4JSY - chains A and B; structure by X-ray diffraction, 2.14 A resolution.

Chain A (and B):
Protein: Metallophosphoesterase
Source organism: Clostridium thermocellum
Notes: EC 2.7.1.78; chain B of this document is another copy of the same molecule, construct and numbering; everything in this record applies to it too
UniProtKB: A3DJ38 (A3DJ38_CLOTH); residue numbers follow UniProt; this construct covers 1-170
Sequence (171 residues; each row starts with the number of its first residue; numbering starts at 0):
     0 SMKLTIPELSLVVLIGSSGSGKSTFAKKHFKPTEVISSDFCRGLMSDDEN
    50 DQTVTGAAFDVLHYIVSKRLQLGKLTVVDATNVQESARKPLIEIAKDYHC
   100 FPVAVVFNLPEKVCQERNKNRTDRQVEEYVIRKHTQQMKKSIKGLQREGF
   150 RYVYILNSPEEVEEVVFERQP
Differences from the reference sequence: expression tag (0); engineered mutation Mse44 (Val in A3DJ38), Mse137 (Leu in A3DJ38)
Modified residues: Mse1 (selenomethionine; parent Met); Mse44 (selenomethionine; parent Met); Mse137 (selenomethionine; parent Met)
Metal / ion sites: Mg2+: Ser22 (together with GTP)
Residues lining bound ligands: GTP (guanosine-5'-triphosphate): Ser16, Ser17, Gly18, Ser19, Gly20, Lys21, Ser22, Thr23, Asp38, Asp78, Thr80, Arg116, Arg120, Asp122, Arg123, Glu162

Chain A / chain B interface:
Residue-residue contacts (29; chain A residue first):
  Mse1(A) - Arg146(B)
  Lys2(A) - Arg150(B)  hydrogen bond (backbone-side chain)
  Thr4(A) - Phe100(B)
  Thr4(A) - Arg150(B)  hydrogen bond
  Thr4(A) - Tyr151(B)
  Phe100(A) - Gln169(B)
  Asn107(A) - Lys142(B)
  Lys142(A) - Asn156(B)
  Gln145(A) - Mse1(B)
  Gln145(A) - Tyr153(B)
  Arg146(A) - Mse1(B)
  Arg146(A) - Glu160(B)
  Arg146(A) - Glu163(B)  salt bridge
  Arg150(A) - Lys2(B)
  Arg150(A) - Thr4(B)  hydrogen bond
  Arg150(A) - Tyr153(B)
  Arg150(A) - Glu167(B)
  Arg150(A) - Gln169(B)
  Tyr151(A) - Thr4(B)
  Tyr151(A) - Tyr151(B)  hydrogen bond
  Tyr151(A) - Tyr153(B)
  Tyr153(A) - Gln145(B)
  Tyr153(A) - Arg150(B)
  Tyr153(A) - Tyr151(B)
  Asn156(A) - Lys142(B)  hydrogen bond
  Glu160(A) - Arg146(B)
  Glu167(A) - Arg150(B)  salt bridge
  Gln169(A) - Phe100(B)
  Gln169(A) - Pro170(B)
Interface residues without a listed pair, chain A (17 interface residues in all): Leu3, Val152
Interface residues without a listed pair, chain B (19 interface residues in all): Ser0, Leu3, Val152

Overview:
17 residues of chain A face 19 of chain B across their interface; the contacts include 5 hydrogen bonds and 2
salt bridges. Polar pairs include Arg146(A)-Glu163(B), Glu167(A)-Arg150(B) and Lys2(A)-Arg150(B). Ligands of
chain A: GTP.
Both chains are Metallophosphoesterase (Clostridium thermocellum). Entry 4JSY (Structure of Clostridium
thermocellum polynucleotide kinase bound to GTP) was determined by X-ray diffraction (same publication as
4JST, 4JT2 and 4JT4).
